Entry 8AYL (electron microscopy, 3.20 A resolution); this record covers chains B and A of the 6 polymer chains in the assembly.

[Chain B]
Protein: Isoform Flip of Glutamate receptor 2
From: Rattus norvegicus
Reference sequence: P19491 (GRIA2_RAT), isoform P19491-2; residues -20 to 839 here correspond to UniProt positions 1-860 (UniProt number = residue number + 21)
Sequence (860 residues; numbered -20 to 839; the number before each row is that of its first residue; numbers below 1 keep their minus sign (Met-20 is residue -20)):
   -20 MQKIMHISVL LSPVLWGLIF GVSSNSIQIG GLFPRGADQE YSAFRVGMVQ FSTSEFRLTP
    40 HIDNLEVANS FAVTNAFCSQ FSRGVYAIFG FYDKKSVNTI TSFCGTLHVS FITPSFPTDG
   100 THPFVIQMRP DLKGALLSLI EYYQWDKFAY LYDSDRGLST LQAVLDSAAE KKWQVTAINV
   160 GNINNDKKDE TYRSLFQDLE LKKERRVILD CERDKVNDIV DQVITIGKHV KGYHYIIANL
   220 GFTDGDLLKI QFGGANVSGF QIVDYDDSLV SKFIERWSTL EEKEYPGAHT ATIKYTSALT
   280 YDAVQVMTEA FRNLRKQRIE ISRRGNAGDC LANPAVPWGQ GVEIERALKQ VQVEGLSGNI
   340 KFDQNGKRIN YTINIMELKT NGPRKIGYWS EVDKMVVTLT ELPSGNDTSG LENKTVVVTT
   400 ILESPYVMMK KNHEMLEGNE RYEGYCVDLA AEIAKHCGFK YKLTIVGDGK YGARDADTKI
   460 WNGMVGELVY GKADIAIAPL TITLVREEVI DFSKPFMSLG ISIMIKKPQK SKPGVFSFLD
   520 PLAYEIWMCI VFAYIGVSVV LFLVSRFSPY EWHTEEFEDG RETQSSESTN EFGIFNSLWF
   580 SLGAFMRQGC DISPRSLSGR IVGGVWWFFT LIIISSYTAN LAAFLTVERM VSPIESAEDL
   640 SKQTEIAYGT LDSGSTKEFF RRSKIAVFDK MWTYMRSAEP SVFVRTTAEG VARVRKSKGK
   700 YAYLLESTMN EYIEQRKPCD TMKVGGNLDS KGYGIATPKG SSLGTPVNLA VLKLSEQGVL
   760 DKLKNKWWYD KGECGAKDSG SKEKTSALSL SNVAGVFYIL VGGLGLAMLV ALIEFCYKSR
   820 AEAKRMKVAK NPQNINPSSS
Unresolved in the structure: -20 to 394, 550-569, 820-839
Differences from the reference sequence: variant Arg586 (Gln607 in P19491)
Disulfides: Cys718-Cys773
Residues lining bound ligands: ZK1 ({[7-morpholin-4-yl-2,3-dioxo-6-(trifluoromethyl)-3,4-dihydroquinoxalin-1(2H)-yl]methyl}phosphonic acid): Glu402, Tyr405, Tyr450, Pro478, Leu479, Thr480, Arg485, Leu650, Gly653, Ser654, Thr686, Glu705, Thr707, Met708, Tyr732

[Chain A]
Protein: Isoform Flip of Glutamate receptor 1
From: Rattus norvegicus
Reference sequence: P19490 (GRIA1_RAT), isoform P19490-2; the construct has insertions or renumbered stretches relative to UniProt, so the offset changes along the chain: -25 to -7 = UniProt 1-19; 2-889 = UniProt 20-907
Sequence (915 residues; row label = number of the first residue in the row; numbers below 1 keep their minus sign (Met-25 is residue -25)):
   -25 MPYIFAFFCT GFLGAVVGAD YKDDDDKNFP NNIQIGGLFP NQQSQEHAAF RFALSQLTEP
    35 PKLLPQIDIV NISDSFEMTY RFCSQFSKGV YAIFGFYERR TVNMLTSFCG ALHVCFITPS
    95 FPVDTSNQFV LQLRPELQEA LISIIDHYKW QTFVYIYDAD RGLSVLQRVL DTAAEKNWQV
   155 TAVNILTTTE EGYRMLFQDL EKKKERLVVV DCESERLNAI LGQIVKLEKN GIGYHYILAN
   215 LGFMDIDLNK FKESGANVTG FQLVNYTDTI PARIMQQWRT SDSRDHTRVD WKRPKYTSAL
   275 TYDGVKVMAE AFQSLRRQRI DISRRGNAGD CLANPAVPWG QGIDIQRALQ QVRFEGLTGN
   335 VQFNEKGRRT NYTLHVIEMK HDGIRKIGYW NEDDKFVPAA TDAQAGGDNS SVQNRTYIVT
   395 TILEDPYVML KKNANQFEGN DRYEGYCVEL AAEIAKHVGY SYRLEIVSDG KYGARDPDTK
   455 AWNGMVGELV YGRADVAVAP LTITLVREEV IDFSKPFMSL GISIMIKKPQ KSKPGVFSFL
   515 DPLAYEIWMC IVFAYIGVSV VLFLVSRFSP YEWHSEEFEE GRDQTTSDQS NEFGIFNSLW
   575 FSLGAFMQQG CDISPRSLSG RIVGGVWWFF TLIIISSYTA NLAAFLTVER MVSPIESAED
   635 LAKQTEIAYG TLEAGSTKEF FRRSKIAVFE KMWTYMKSAE PSVFVRTTEE GMIRVRKSKG
   695 KYAYLLESTM NEYIEQRKPC DTMKVGGNLD SKGYGIATPK GSALRGPVNL AVLKLSEQGV
   755 LDKLKSKWWY DKGECGSKDS GSKDKTSALS LSNVAGVFYI LIGGLGLAML VALIEFCYKS
   815 RSESKRMKGF CLIPQQSINE AIRTSTLPRN SGAGASGGGG SGENGRVVSQ DFPKSMQSIP
   875 CMSHSSGMPL GATGL
Unresolved in the structure: -25 to 387, 548-564, 774-777, 816-889
Differences from the reference sequence: insertion (-6 to 1)
Disulfides: Cys714-Cys769
Residues lining bound ligands:
  - OIJ (5-[2-(4-fluorophenyl)-7-(4-oxidanylpiperidin-1-yl)pyrazolo[1,5-c]pyrimidin-3-yl]-1,3-dihydroindol-2-one): Tyr519, Glu520, Met523, Cys524, Phe527
  - ZK1 ({[7-morpholin-4-yl-2,3-dioxo-6-(trifluoromethyl)-3,4-dihydroquinoxalin-1(2H)-yl]methyl}phosphonic acid): Glu398, Tyr401, Tyr446, Pro474, Leu475, Thr476, Arg481, Leu646, Gly649, Ser650, Thr651, Thr682, Glu701, Thr703, Met704, Tyr728
Reported in the primary citation:
  - binding site for OIJ: Tyr519, Glu520, Met523, Cys524, Phe527
  - conformationally variable residues (side-chain flip): Tyr519, Met523, Phe527
  - contacts within the chain: Asp515-Tyr519 (water-mediated contact) (from molecular simulation)
  - contacts within the chain: Pro516-Phe619 (hydrophobic contact) (proposed by the authors, not directly observed)

[Chain B / chain A interface]
Contacting residue pairs (93):
  Ile481(B) with Lys489(A); Leu747(A), hydrophobic
  Thr482(B) with Glu751(A)
  Leu483(B) with Leu744(A); Lys748(A); Glu751(A), hydrogen bond (backbone-side chain)
  Glu486(B) with Lys489(A), salt bridge; Asn743(A)
  Phe491(B) with Lys489(A)
  Ser492(B) with Lys489(A)
  Lys493(B) with Glu482(A); Phe487(A), hydrogen bond (side chain-backbone); Lys489(A)
  Ser497(B) with Ser725(A), hydrogen bond
  Asp519(B) with Ala782(A)
  Pro520(B) with Ala782(A); Leu783(A), hydrogen bond (backbone-backbone)
  Leu521(B) with Leu783(A), hydrophobic
  Ala522(B) with Leu783(A), hydrogen bond (backbone-backbone)
  Glu524(B) with Ser784(A); Leu785(A), hydrogen bond (side chain-backbone)
  Ile525(B) with Leu783(A); Ser784(A); Leu785(A)
  Cys528(B) with Leu785(A), hydrophobic; Phe792(A), hydrophobic
  Ala532(B) with Leu795(A), hydrophobic
  Val543(B) with Ala806(A), hydrophobic
  Phe546(B) with Phe810(A)
  Ser547(B) with Ala806(A), hydrogen bond (side chain-backbone)
  Pro548(B) with Lys813(A), hydrogen bond (backbone-side chain)
  Ala583(B) with Gln583(A), hydrogen bond (backbone-side chain)
  Arg586(B) with Met581(A); Gln582(A), hydrogen bond; Gln583(A)
  Cys589(B) with Gly584(A)
  Ser592(B) with Trp574(A); Asp586(A)
  Leu596(B) with Phe570(A), hydrophobic
  Ser597(B) with Ala802(A); Glu809(A)
  Arg599(B) with Phe570(A); Asn571(A), hydrogen bond; Trp574(A)
  Ile600(B) with Gly798(A); Leu801(A), hydrophobic
  Val601(B) with Leu799(A), hydrophobic; Ala802(A), hydrophobic
  Gly603(B) with Trp574(A); Leu577(A)
  Val604(B) with Ile794(A); Leu795(A), hydrophobic
  Trp606(B) with Trp574(A), hydrophobic; Gly578(A); Met581(A), hydrophobic; Gln583(A)
  Phe607(B) with Phe513(A), hydrophobic; Met581(A), hydrogen bond (backbone-side chain)
  Phe608(B) with Val791(A), hydrophobic; Phe792(A), hydrophobic
  Leu610(B) with Ile609(A), hydrophobic
  Ile611(B) with Tyr612(A)
  Ser614(B) with Tyr612(A); Thr613(A), hydrogen bond
  Ser615(B) with Leu616(A)
  Ala618(B) with Leu616(A), hydrophobic; Ala617(A); Leu620(A), hydrophobic
  Asn619(B) with Leu620(A); Ser781(A); Ala782(A); Leu783(A)
  Ala622(B) with Thr621(A); Arg624(A)
  Phe623(B) with Arg624(A); Ala782(A)
  Val626(B) with Arg624(A), hydrogen bond (backbone-side chain); Met625(A), hydrophobic
  Arg628(B) with Arg624(A), hydrogen bond (side chain-backbone); Ser781(A)
  Glu637(B) with Lys772(A)
  Arg661(B) with Glu751(A)
  Asp728(B) with Asp756(A)
  Leu748(B) with Leu479(A), hydrophobic; Glu483(A)
  Leu751(B) with Thr478(A); Leu479(A), hydrophobic; Glu482(A)
  Lys752(B) with Leu479(A)
  Glu755(B) with Thr478(A); Leu479(A), hydrogen bond (side chain-backbone)
  Lys761(B) with Lys659(A), hydrogen bond (side chain-backbone); Ile660(A)
Interface residues without a listed pair, chain B (74 interface residues in all): Pro494, Val536, Val539, Leu542, Gly582, Gly588, Pro593, Arg594, Ser595, Gly602, Trp605, Thr609, Ile612, Thr617, Ala621, Thr625, Glu627, Val630, Asn747, Gln756, Asp760, Asn764
Interface residues without a listed pair, chain A (64 interface residues in all): Ile477, Ser488, Pro490, Ser493, Cys585, Arg657, Lys779, Thr780, Val788, Met803, Val805

[Overview]
74 residues of chain B face 64 of chain A across their interface; the contacts include 17 hydrogen bonds and 1
salt bridge. Among the polar pairs are Glu486(B)-Lys489(A), Leu483(B)-Glu751(A) and Lys493(B)-Phe487(A). From
the paper: a binding site for OIJ at Tyr519(A), Glu520(A) and Met523(A) among others; conformational
variability at Tyr519(A), Met523(A) and Phe527(A).
Here chain B is Isoform Flip of Glutamate receptor 2 and chain A is Isoform Flip of Glutamate receptor 1, both
from Rattus norvegicus. Entry 8AYL (Resting state GluA1/A2 AMPA receptor in complex with TARP gamma 8 and
ligand JNJ-61432059) was determined by electron microscopy together with 8AYM, 8AYN and 8AYO from the same
study.
